2GC5 - chain A; structure by X-ray diffraction, 1.85 A resolution.

== Chain A ==
Molecule: Folylpolyglutamate synthase
From: Lactobacillus casei
Notes: EC 6.3.2.17
Reference sequence: P15925 (FOLC_LACCA); residue numbers follow UniProt; this construct covers 1-428
Chain sequence (428 residues; numbered 1 to 428; the number before each row is that of its first residue):
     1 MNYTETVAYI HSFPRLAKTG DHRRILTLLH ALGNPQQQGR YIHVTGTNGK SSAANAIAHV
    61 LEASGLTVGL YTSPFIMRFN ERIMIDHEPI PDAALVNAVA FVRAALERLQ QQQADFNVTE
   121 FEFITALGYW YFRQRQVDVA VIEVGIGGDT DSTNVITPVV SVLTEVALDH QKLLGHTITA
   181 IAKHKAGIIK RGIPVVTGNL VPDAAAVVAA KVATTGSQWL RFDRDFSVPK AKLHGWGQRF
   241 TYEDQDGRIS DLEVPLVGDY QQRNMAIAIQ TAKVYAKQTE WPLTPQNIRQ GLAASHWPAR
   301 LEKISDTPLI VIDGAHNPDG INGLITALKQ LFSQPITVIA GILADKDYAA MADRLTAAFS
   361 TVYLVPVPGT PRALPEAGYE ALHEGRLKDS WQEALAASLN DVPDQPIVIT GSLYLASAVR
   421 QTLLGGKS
Disordered / not traced: 19-20, 343-347, 376-385, 426-428
Construct notes: engineered mutation S51 (Gly in P15925)
Modified positions: K185 (lysine nz-carboxylic acid; KCX)
UniProt features mapped onto this chain:
  - binding site (ATP): G49, K50, S52, N264, R300, D313 to H316
  - binding site (Mg(2+)): S73, E143, H170
  - binding site ((6R)-5,10-methylenetetrahydrofolyl-(gamma-L-Glu)n): F75, R82, S417
  - modified residue: K185 (N6-carboxylysine)
  - mutagenesis: D151 (D151A: 220-fold decrease in catalytic efficiency with mTHF as substrate, but only 4-fold decrease in catalytic efficiency with 5,10-methylenetetrahydropteroyldiglutamate as substrate), H316 (H316A: Loss of activity), S412 (S412A: Loss of activity)

== Summary ==
UniProt lists 9 ATP-binding residues, 3 Mg2+-binding residues, 3
(6R)-5,10-methylenetetrahydrofolyl-(gamma-L-Glu)n-binding residues and 3 mutagenesis sites.
Chain A is Folylpolyglutamate synthase (Lactobacillus casei); the structure, G51S mutant of L. casei FPGS, was
determined by X-ray diffraction (same publication as 2GC6, 2GCA and 2GCB).
